6RDY - chains Q and S of the 20 polymer chains in the assembly; structure by electron microscopy, 3.60 A resolution.

# Chain Q
Protein: epsilon: Polytomella F-ATP synthase epsilon subunit
Source organism: Polytomella sp. Pringsheim 198.80
Sequence (74 residues; each row starts with the number of its first residue):
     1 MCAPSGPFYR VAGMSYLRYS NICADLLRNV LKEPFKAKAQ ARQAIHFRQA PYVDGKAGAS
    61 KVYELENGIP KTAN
Disordered / not traced: 1-2

# Chain S
Protein: ATP synthase gamma chain, mitochondrial
Source organism: Polytomella sp. Pringsheim 198.80
UniProt: Q4LDE7 (Q4LDE7_9CHLO); residues 1-317 here = UniProt positions 1-317
Sequence (317 residues; row label = number of the first residue in the row):
     1 MALRKAVLSL GLSQGVAAEA VLGSGMFNAV QHESVRYASN QAVKQRIRAI KNIGKITKAM
    61 KMVAASKMKN AQIAVEQSRG LVDPFVRLFG DFPAVNSNKS VVVAVTSDKG LCGGLNSNIT
   121 KYTRATLATT ESEGKDVVVV SIGDKGRSQL TRIESQRYQL AIADTYKVRV TFGQASLIVE
   181 ELIKHNPQSY QILFNKFRSA ISFKPTVATI LSPDLLEKQL EDVTGNSLDA YDIEASHERS
   241 DVLRDLTEFH LGVTLYNAML ENNCSEHASR MSAMENSTKS AGEMLGKLTL DYNRKRQATI
   301 TTELIEIIAG ASALMDE
Disordered / not traced: 1-38, 316-317

# How chain Q and chain S interact
Residue-residue contacts - 49 pairs, chain Q then chain S:
  S5(Q) - D241(S)
  G6(Q) - H237(S)  hydrogen bond (backbone-side chain)
  G6(Q) - D241(S)
  P7(Q) - S236(S)
  P7(Q) - H237(S)
  Y9(Q) - D245(S)  hydrogen bond
  R10(Q) - R244(S)
  R10(Q) - D245(S)  salt bridge
  S15(Q) - E180(S)  hydrogen bond
  Y16(Q) - D245(S)
  Y16(Q) - F249(S)  hydrophobic
  L17(Q) - V179(S)  hydrophobic
  L17(Q) - E180(S)
  L17(Q) - E248(S)
  R18(Q) - L177(S)
  N21(Q) - F172(S)
  N21(Q) - S176(S)  hydrogen bond
  A41(Q) - R169(S)  hydrogen bond (backbone-side chain)
  A41(Q) - T171(S)
  R42(Q) - T171(S)
  A44(Q) - T171(S)  hydrogen bond (backbone-side chain)
  I45(Q) - G173(S)
  I45(Q) - Q174(S)
  I45(Q) - L177(S)  hydrophobic
  H46(Q) - D164(S)
  H46(Q) - T165(S)
  H46(Q) - V168(S)
  H46(Q) - Q174(S)  hydrogen bond (backbone-side chain)
  F47(Q) - I162(S)  hydrophobic
  F47(Q) - A163(S)
  F47(Q) - D164(S)
  F47(Q) - Q174(S)
  F47(Q) - I178(S)  hydrophobic
  R48(Q) - D144(S)  salt bridge
  R48(Q) - A161(S)
  R48(Q) - I162(S)
  R48(Q) - A163(S)  hydrogen bond (backbone-backbone)
  R48(Q) - D164(S)  salt bridge
  Q49(Q) - A161(S)
  Q49(Q) - E181(S)  hydrogen bond
  A50(Q) - L160(S)
  A50(Q) - A161(S)  hydrogen bond (backbone-backbone)
  P51(Q) - Q159(S)
  Y52(Q) - R147(S)  hydrogen bond
  Y52(Q) - Y158(S)
  Y52(Q) - Q159(S)  hydrogen bond (backbone-backbone)
  G55(Q) - T151(S)
  G55(Q) - S155(S)  hydrogen bond (backbone-side chain)
  P70(Q) - L177(S)
Other interface residues (no listed pair), chain Q (28 interface residues in all): Q43, V53, Y63, I69, N74
Other interface residues (no listed pair), chain S (33 interface residues in all): K184, G252

# In short
28 residues of chain Q face 33 of chain S across their interface, with 13 hydrogen bonds and 3 salt bridges.
Polar contacts include R10(Q)-D245(S), R48(Q)-D144(S) and R48(Q)-D164(S).
Here chain Q is epsilon: Polytomella F-ATP synthase epsilon subunit and chain S is ATP synthase gamma chain,
mitochondrial, both from Polytomella sp. Pringsheim 198.80. Entry 6RDY (Cryo-EM structure of Polytomella F-ATP
synthase, Rotary substate 1F, focussed refinement of F1 head and rotor) was determined by electron microscopy,
deposited together with 6RD4, 6RD5, 6RD6, 6RD7, 6RD8, 6RD9 and 46 further entries.
